PDB entry 9OTS | electron microscopy, 3.20 A resolution | chains E and F of the 6 polymer chains in the assembly

[Chain E (and F)]
Name: Por secretion system protein porN/gldN
From: Porphyromonas gingivalis ATCC 33277
Notes: chain F of this document is another copy of the same molecule, construct and numbering; everything in this record applies to it too
Reference sequence: B2RLE7 (B2RLE7_PORG3); residues -20 to 338 here correspond to UniProt positions 1-359 (UniProt number = residue number + 21)
Amino-acid sequence (359 residues; each row starts with the number of its first residue; numbers below 1 keep their minus sign (Met-20 is residue -20)):
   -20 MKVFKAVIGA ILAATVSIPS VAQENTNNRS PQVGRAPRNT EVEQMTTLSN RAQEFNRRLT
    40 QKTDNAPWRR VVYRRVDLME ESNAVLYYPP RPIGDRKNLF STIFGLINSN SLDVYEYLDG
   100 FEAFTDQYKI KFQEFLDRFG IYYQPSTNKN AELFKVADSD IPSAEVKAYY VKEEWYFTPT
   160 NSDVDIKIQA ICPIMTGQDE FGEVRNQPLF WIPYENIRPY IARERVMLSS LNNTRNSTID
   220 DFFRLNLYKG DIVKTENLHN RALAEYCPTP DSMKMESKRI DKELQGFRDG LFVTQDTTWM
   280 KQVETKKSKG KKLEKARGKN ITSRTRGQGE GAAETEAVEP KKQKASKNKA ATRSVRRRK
Disordered / not traced: -20 to 24, 282-338
What the authors report for this chain:
  - contacts within the chain: Gln40-Arg223, Trp47-Phe266, Trp154-Leu263
  - conformationally variable residues (order/disorder transition): Thr25 to Arg37, Leu38 to Trp47, Glu235, Asn236

[Chain E / chain F interface]
Contacting residue pairs - 24 pairs, chain E then chain F:
  Ala45(E) - Thr213(F)
  Pro46(E) - Asn211(F)
  Trp47(E) - Leu210(F)
  Trp47(E) - Asn211(F)
  Arg48(E) - Asn211(F)  hydrogen bond (backbone-side chain)
  Arg48(E) - Asn212(F)  hydrogen bond (backbone-backbone)
  Arg49(E) - Asn212(F)
  Val50(E) - Asn212(F)
  Phe100(E) - Ile72(F)  hydrophobic
  Glu235(E) - Tyr67(F)  hydrogen bond
  Glu235(E) - Met206(F)
  Glu235(E) - Ser209(F)
  Glu235(E) - Asn212(F)  hydrogen bond
  Leu237(E) - Ala63(F)  hydrophobic
  Leu237(E) - Tyr66(F)
  Leu237(E) - Tyr67(F)
  Leu237(E) - Met206(F)  hydrophobic
  Leu237(E) - Ser209(F)
  His238(E) - Leu57(F)
  His238(E) - Met58(F)  hydrogen bond (side chain-backbone)
  His238(E) - Glu59(F)
  His238(E) - Glu60(F)
  His238(E) - Ala63(F)
  Asn239(E) - Pro69(F)
Interface residues without a listed pair, chain E (12 interface residues in all): Glu262
Interface residues without a listed pair, chain F (17 interface residues in all): Val64, Ser208

[Summary]
Chain E and chain F form an interface of 12 and 17 residues respectively, with 5 hydrogen bonds. Polar
contacts include Arg48(E)-Asn211(F), Glu235(E)-Tyr67(F) and Glu235(E)-Asn212(F). The paper reports
conformational variability at Thr25(E), Leu38(E) and Glu235(E) among others; contacts within the chain
involving Gln40(E), Arg223(E) and Trp47(E) among others.
Chain E and chain F are both Por secretion system protein porN/gldN (Porphyromonas gingivalis ATCC 33277); the
structure, Cryo-EM structure of the T9SS PORkN ring complex of P. Gingivalis, was determined by electron
microscopy.
